3GXY - chains A and B; structure by X-ray diffraction, 2.40 A resolution.

== Chain A (and B) ==
Molecule: Cyanovirin-N
From: Nostoc ellipsosporum
Notes: chain B of this document is another copy of the same molecule, construct and numbering; everything in this record applies to it too
UniProt: P81180 (CVN_NOSEL); residue numbers follow UniProt; this construct covers 1-101
Amino-acid sequence (101 residues; each row starts with the number of its first residue):
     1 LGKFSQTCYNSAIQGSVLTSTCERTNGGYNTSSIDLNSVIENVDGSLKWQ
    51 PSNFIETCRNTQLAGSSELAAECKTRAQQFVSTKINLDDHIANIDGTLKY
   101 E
Cystine bridges: Cys8-Cys22, Cys58-Cys73
Residues lining bound ligands:
  - Mg2+ (MG): Ser38, Val39, Gln50
  - N-cyclohexyltaurine (NHE; 2-[N-cyclohexylamino]ethane sulfonic acid): Asn53, Thr57, Lys74, Thr75, Arg76
What the authors report for this chain:
  - binding site for N-cyclohexyltaurine: Arg76
  - binding site for alpha-D-mannopyranose: Lys3, Thr7, Glu23, Thr25, Asn93, Asp95, Gly96
  - conformationally variable residues: Asn53

== Interface between chain A and chain B ==
Contacting residue pairs (172; chain A residue first):
  Leu1(A) - Asp88(B)
  Leu1(A) - Asp89(B)
  Leu1(A) - His90(B)
  Leu1(A) - Glu101(B)
  Gly2(A) - Asp88(B)
  Gly2(A) - Asp89(B)
  Gly2(A) - His90(B)
  Gly2(A) - Ile91(B)
  Gly2(A) - Ala92(B)
  Gly2(A) - Glu101(B)  hydrogen bond (backbone-side chain)
  Lys3(A) - Asp88(B)  hydrogen bond (backbone-backbone)
  Lys3(A) - Ile91(B)  hydrogen bond (backbone-backbone)
  Phe4(A) - Ser66(B)
  Phe4(A) - Leu87(B)  hydrophobic
  Phe4(A) - Asp88(B)  hydrogen bond (backbone-side chain)
  Phe4(A) - Ile91(B)  hydrogen bond (backbone-backbone)
  Phe4(A) - Ala92(B)
  Phe4(A) - Asn93(B)
  Phe4(A) - Leu98(B)  hydrophobic
  Ser5(A) - Ser66(B)
  Ser5(A) - Ser67(B)
  Ser5(A) - Asp88(B)  hydrogen bond
  Thr7(A) - Asn93(B)  hydrogen bond
  Cys8(A) - Asn93(B)
  Ser11(A) - Leu63(B)
  Ala12(A) - Leu63(B)
  Ile13(A) - Thr61(B)
  Ile13(A) - Gln62(B)
  Ile13(A) - Leu63(B)  hydrophobic
  Gly15(A) - Thr61(B)  hydrogen bond (backbone-side chain)
  Ser16(A) - Phe54(B)
  Ser16(A) - Ile55(B)
  Leu18(A) - Ile91(B)  hydrophobic
  Ser20(A) - Leu98(B)
  Cys22(A) - Asn93(B)
  Cys22(A) - Gly96(B)
  Cys22(A) - Leu98(B)  hydrophobic
  Glu23(A) - Asn93(B)  hydrogen bond (backbone-side chain)
  Glu23(A) - Gly96(B)
  Arg24(A) - Asp95(B)  salt bridge
  Thr25(A) - Asp95(B)  hydrogen bond (backbone-side chain)
  Asn30(A) - Gly96(B)  hydrogen bond (side chain-backbone)
  Asn30(A) - Thr97(B)
  Ser32(A) - Gly96(B)
  Ser32(A) - Thr97(B)
  Ser32(A) - Leu98(B)  hydrogen bond (side chain-backbone)
  Ile34(A) - Lys99(B)
  Ile34(A) - Tyr100(B)
  Asn37(A) - Ser52(B)  hydrogen bond (backbone-side chain)
  Asn37(A) - Ile55(B)
  Ser38(A) - Ser38(B)  hydrogen bond
  Val39(A) - Ser38(B)
  Val39(A) - Tyr100(B)
  Ile40(A) - Ser52(B)  hydrogen bond (backbone-side chain)
  Ile40(A) - Phe54(B)
  Ile40(A) - Leu69(B)  hydrophobic
  Glu41(A) - Ser52(B)
  Glu41(A) - Asn53(B)
  Asn42(A) - Asn53(B)  hydrogen bond (backbone-side chain)
  Asn42(A) - Thr57(B)  hydrogen bond
  Asn42(A) - Cys58(B)
  Asn42(A) - Cys73(B)
  Asn42(A) - Lys74(B)  hydrogen bond (side chain-backbone)
  Asp44(A) - Thr75(B)
  Asp44(A) - Arg76(B)  hydrogen bond (side chain-backbone)
  Gly45(A) - Cys73(B)
  Gly45(A) - Lys74(B)  hydrogen bond (backbone-backbone)
  Gly45(A) - Thr75(B)
  Gly45(A) - Val81(B)
  Gly45(A) - Thr83(B)
  Ser46(A) - Thr83(B)
  Leu47(A) - Phe54(B)  hydrophobic
  Leu47(A) - Cys73(B)  hydrophobic
  Leu47(A) - Thr83(B)  hydrogen bond (backbone-side chain)
  Leu47(A) - Ile85(B)
  Lys48(A) - Ile85(B)
  Trp49(A) - Ile85(B)
  Trp49(A) - Asn86(B)
  Trp49(A) - Leu87(B)
  Trp49(A) - Asp89(B)  hydrogen bond
  Trp49(A) - His90(B)
  Trp49(A) - Ile91(B)  hydrophobic
  Trp49(A) - Tyr100(B)  hydrophobic
  Gln50(A) - Gln50(B)
  Gln50(A) - Pro51(B)  hydrogen bond (side chain-backbone)
  Gln50(A) - Ser52(B)
  Gln50(A) - Tyr100(B)  hydrogen bond (backbone-side chain)
  Pro51(A) - Gln50(B)  hydrogen bond (backbone-side chain)
  Ser52(A) - Asn37(B)  hydrogen bond (side chain-backbone)
  Ser52(A) - Ile40(B)  hydrogen bond (side chain-backbone)
  Ser52(A) - Glu41(B)
  Ser52(A) - Gln50(B)
  Asn53(A) - Glu41(B)
  Asn53(A) - Asn42(B)  hydrogen bond (side chain-backbone)
  Phe54(A) - Ser16(B)
  Phe54(A) - Leu36(B)
  Phe54(A) - Ile40(B)
  Phe54(A) - Leu47(B)  hydrophobic
  Ile55(A) - Ser16(B)
  Ile55(A) - Asn37(B)
  Thr57(A) - Asn42(B)  hydrogen bond
  Cys58(A) - Asn42(B)
  Thr61(A) - Ile13(B)
  Thr61(A) - Gly15(B)  hydrogen bond (side chain-backbone)
  Leu63(A) - Ser11(B)
  Leu63(A) - Ala12(B)
  Leu63(A) - Ile13(B)  hydrophobic
  Ser66(A) - Ser5(B)  hydrogen bond
  Ser67(A) - Ser5(B)
  Leu69(A) - Ile13(B)  hydrophobic
  Leu69(A) - Leu36(B)  hydrophobic
  Cys73(A) - Asn42(B)
  Cys73(A) - Gly45(B)
  Cys73(A) - Leu47(B)  hydrophobic
  Lys74(A) - Asn42(B)  hydrogen bond (backbone-side chain)
  Lys74(A) - Gly45(B)  hydrogen bond (backbone-backbone)
  Thr75(A) - Asp44(B)
  Thr75(A) - Gly45(B)
  Arg76(A) - Val43(B)
  Arg76(A) - Asp44(B)  salt bridge
  Val81(A) - Gly45(B)
  Thr83(A) - Gly45(B)
  Thr83(A) - Ser46(B)
  Thr83(A) - Leu47(B)  hydrogen bond (side chain-backbone)
  Ile85(A) - Leu47(B)
  Ile85(A) - Trp49(B)
  Asn86(A) - Trp49(B)
  Leu87(A) - Phe4(B)  hydrophobic
  Leu87(A) - Ile13(B)  hydrophobic
  Leu87(A) - Leu36(B)  hydrophobic
  Leu87(A) - Trp49(B)
  Asp88(A) - Leu1(B)
  Asp88(A) - Gly2(B)
  Asp88(A) - Lys3(B)  hydrogen bond (backbone-backbone)
  Asp88(A) - Phe4(B)  hydrogen bond (side chain-backbone)
  Asp88(A) - Ser5(B)  hydrogen bond (side chain-backbone)
  Asp89(A) - Leu1(B)
  Asp89(A) - Gly2(B)
  Asp89(A) - Trp49(B)  hydrogen bond
  His90(A) - Leu1(B)
  His90(A) - Gly2(B)
  His90(A) - Trp49(B)
  Ile91(A) - Gly2(B)
  Ile91(A) - Lys3(B)  hydrogen bond (backbone-backbone)
  Ile91(A) - Phe4(B)  hydrogen bond (backbone-backbone)
  Ile91(A) - Trp49(B)  hydrophobic
  Ala92(A) - Gly2(B)
  Ala92(A) - Phe4(B)
  Asn93(A) - Phe4(B)
  Asn93(A) - Thr7(B)  hydrogen bond
  Asn93(A) - Cys8(B)
  Asn93(A) - Cys22(B)
  Asn93(A) - Glu23(B)  hydrogen bond (side chain-backbone)
  Asp95(A) - Arg24(B)
  Asp95(A) - Thr25(B)  hydrogen bond (side chain-backbone)
  Gly96(A) - Cys22(B)
  Gly96(A) - Glu23(B)  hydrogen bond (backbone-backbone)
  Gly96(A) - Asn30(B)  hydrogen bond (backbone-side chain)
  Gly96(A) - Ser32(B)
  Thr97(A) - Asn30(B)
  Thr97(A) - Ser32(B)
  Leu98(A) - Phe4(B)  hydrophobic
  Leu98(A) - Leu18(B)
  Leu98(A) - Ser20(B)
  Leu98(A) - Cys22(B)  hydrophobic
  Leu98(A) - Ser32(B)  hydrogen bond (backbone-side chain)
  Tyr100(A) - Ile34(B)
  Tyr100(A) - Val39(B)  hydrophobic
  Tyr100(A) - Trp49(B)  hydrophobic
  Tyr100(A) - Gln50(B)  hydrogen bond (side chain-backbone)
  Glu101(A) - Leu1(B)
  Glu101(A) - Gly2(B)  hydrogen bond (side chain-backbone)
Other interface residues (no listed pair), chain A (72 interface residues in all): Thr19, Ser33, Leu36, Ala71, Lys99
Other interface residues (no listed pair), chain B (75 interface residues in all): Thr19, Ser33, Lys48, Ala71, Ala77

== In short ==
72 residues of chain A face 75 of chain B across their interface; the contacts include 48 hydrogen bonds and 2
salt bridges. Polar contacts include Arg24(A)-Asp95(B), Arg76(A)-Asp44(B) and Gly2(A)-Glu101(B). From the
paper: a binding site for alpha-D-mannopyranose at Lys3(A), Thr7(A) and Glu23(A) among others; a binding site
for N-cyclohexyltaurine at Arg76(A).
Chain A and chain B are both Cyanovirin-N (Nostoc ellipsosporum); the structure, Crystal structure of
cyanovirin-n complexed to a synthetic hexamannoside, was determined by X-ray diffraction.
